7C9O - chains B and D of the 5 polymer chains in the assembly; structure by X-ray diffraction, 2.55 A resolution.

[Chain B]
Protein: Nuclear transcription factor Y subunit B-11
Organism: Oryza sativa Japonica Group
UniProtKB: Q0J7P4 (HD5_ORYSJ); residues 54-147 here = UniProt positions 54-147
Chain sequence (95 residues; each row starts with the number of its first residue):
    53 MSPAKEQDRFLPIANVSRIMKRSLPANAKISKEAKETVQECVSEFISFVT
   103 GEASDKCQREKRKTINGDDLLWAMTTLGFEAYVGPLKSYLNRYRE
Unresolved in the structure: 53-58, 144-147
Differences from the reference sequence: initiating methionine (53); conflict Ala86 (Ser in Q0J7P4)
Curated features (UniProtKB/Swiss-Prot):
  - DNA-binding region: Leu63 to Ser69
  - region: Val90 to Val101 (Subunit association domain (SAD))

[Chain D]
Molecule: 25-nt DNA strand
Sequence (25 nucleotides; row label = number of the first residue in the row):
     1 AACTCACTCTCAACCACAGCTCGAT

[Chain B / chain D interface]
Pairs across the interface (14):
  Lys73(B) with DC3(D), salt bridge to the phosphate
  Lys81(B) with DA2(D), phosphate contact; DC3(D), phosphate contact
  Ile82(B) with DA2(D), sugar contact; DC3(D), hydrogen bond to the phosphate
  Ser83(B) with DA2(D), phosphate contact
  Lys84(B) with DA2(D), hydrogen bond to the phosphate
  Lys87(B) with DC3(D), salt bridge to the phosphate
  Arg114(B) with DC22(D), phosphate contact; DG23(D), phosphate contact
  Lys115(B) with DT21(D), salt bridge to the phosphate; DC22(D), hydrogen bond to the phosphate
  Thr116(B) with DT21(D), phosphate contact; DC22(D), hydrogen bond to the phosphate
Interface residues without a listed pair, chain B (11 interface residues in all): Asp60, Ala80
Interface residues without a listed pair, chain D (6 interface residues in all): DC11

[Overview]
Chain B and chain D form an interface of 11 and 6 residues respectively; the contacts include 4 hydrogen bonds
and 3 salt bridges. Polar contacts include Ile82(B)-DC3(D), Lys84(B)-DA2(D) and Lys115(B)-DC22(D). From
UniProt: a DNA-binding region on chain B.
Here chain B is Nuclear transcription factor Y subunit B-11 (Oryza sativa Japonica Group) and chain D is a
25-nt DNA strand. Entry 7C9O (Crystal structure of DNA-bound CCT/NF-YB/YC complex (HD1CCT/GHD8/OsNF-YC2)) was
determined by X-ray diffraction (same publication as 7C9P).
